PDB entry 6VMD | electron microscopy, 4.53 A resolution (low resolution: residue-level contacts below are approximate; hydrogen-bond / salt-bridge calls are withheld) | chains C and d of the 9 polymer chains in the assembly

# Chain C
Protein: ATP synthase subunit alpha, chloroplastic
From: Spinacia oleracea
Notes: EC 7.1.2.2
UniProt: P06450 (ATPA_SPIOL); residues 1-507 here = UniProt positions 1-507
Sequence (507 residues; numbered 1 to 507; the number before each row is that of its first residue):
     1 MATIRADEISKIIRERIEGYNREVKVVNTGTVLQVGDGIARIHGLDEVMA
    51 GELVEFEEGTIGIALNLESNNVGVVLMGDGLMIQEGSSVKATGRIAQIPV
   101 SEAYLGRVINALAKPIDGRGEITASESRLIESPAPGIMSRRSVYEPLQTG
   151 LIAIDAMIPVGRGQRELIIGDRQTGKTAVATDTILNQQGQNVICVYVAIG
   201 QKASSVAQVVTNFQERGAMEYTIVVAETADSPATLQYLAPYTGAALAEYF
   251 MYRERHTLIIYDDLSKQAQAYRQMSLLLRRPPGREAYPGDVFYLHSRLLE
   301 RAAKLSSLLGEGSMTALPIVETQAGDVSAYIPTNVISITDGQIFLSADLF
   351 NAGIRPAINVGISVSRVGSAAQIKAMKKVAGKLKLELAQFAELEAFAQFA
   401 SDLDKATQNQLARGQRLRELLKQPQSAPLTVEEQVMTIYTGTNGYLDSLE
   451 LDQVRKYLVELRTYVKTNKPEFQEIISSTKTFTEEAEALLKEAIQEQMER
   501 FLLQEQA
Unresolved in the structure: 1-4, 505-507
Ligand contacts: ATP (adenosine-5'-triphosphate): D171, Q173, T174, G175, K176, T177, A178, Q201, F350, R355, Q423, P424, Q425
Swiss-Prot annotation at these positions:
  - binding site (ATP): G170 to T177
  - site: S363 (Required for activity)

# Chain d
Protein: ATP synthase delta chain, chloroplastic
From: Spinacia oleracea
UniProt: P11402 (ATPD_SPIOL); numbering as in UniProt (aligned over 1-257)
Sequence (257 residues; numbered 1 to 257; the number before each row is that of its first residue):
     1 MAALQNPVALQSRTTTAVAALSTSSTTSTPKPFSLSFSSSTATFNPLRLK
    51 ILTASKLTAKPRGGALGTRMVDSTASRYASALADVADVTGTLEATNSDVE
   101 KLIRIFSEEPVYYFFANPVISIDNKRSVLDEIITTSGLQPHTANFINILI
   151 DSERINLVKEILNEFEDVFNKITGTEVAVVTSVVKLENDHLAQIAKGVQK
   201 ITGAKNVRIKTVIDPSLVAGFTIRYGNEGSKLVDMSVKKQLEEIAAQLEM
   251 DDVTLAV
Unresolved in the structure: 1-71, 251-257

# Interface between chain C and chain d
Residue-residue contacts (29; chain C residue first):
  I13(C) - Q247(d)
  R16(C) - A246(d)
  R16(C) - E249(d)
  I17(C) - Q247(d)
  Y20(C) - K238(d)
  Y20(C) - K239(d)
  Y20(C) - E242(d)
  Y20(C) - E243(d)
  Y20(C) - A246(d)
  R22(C) - M235(d)
  R22(C) - K239(d)
  K25(C) - L232(d)
  K25(C) - V233(d)
  V26(C) - Y225(d)
  V26(C) - K231(d)
  V26(C) - L232(d)
  V26(C) - V233(d)
  V27(C) - K231(d)
  V27(C) - L232(d)
  N28(C) - S230(d)
  N28(C) - K231(d)
  T29(C) - G229(d)
  T29(C) - S230(d)
  T29(C) - L232(d)
  H43(C) - E228(d)
  G44(C) - E228(d)
  G44(C) - S230(d)
  D46(C) - N227(d)
  E47(C) - K231(d)
Other interface residues (no listed pair), chain C (19 interface residues in all): V24, G30, L45, S69, N70
Other interface residues (no listed pair), chain d (19 interface residues in all): D72, S73, D234

# Overview
The chain C/chain d interface involves 19 residues from each chain. Bound to chain C: ATP. Curated annotation
(UniProt) lists 8 ATP-binding residues on chain C.
Here chain C is ATP synthase subunit alpha, chloroplastic and chain d is ATP synthase delta chain,
chloroplastic, both from Spinacia oleracea. Entry 6VMD (Chloroplast ATP synthase (C1, CF1)) was determined by
electron microscopy, deposited together with 6VM1, 6VM4, 6VMB, 6VMG, 6VOF, 6VOG and 8 further entries.
